5HSM - chain A; structure by X-ray diffraction, 1.90 A resolution.

# Chain A
Molecule: Uncharacterized HTH-type transcriptional regulator Rv2887
Organism: Mycobacterium tuberculosis (strain ATCC 25618 / H37Rv)
Reference sequence: P9WME9 (Y2887_MYCTU); residue numbers follow UniProt; this construct covers 1-139
Amino-acid sequence (160 residues; numbered -20 to 139; the number before each row is that of its first residue; numbers below 1 keep their minus sign (Met-20 is residue -20)):
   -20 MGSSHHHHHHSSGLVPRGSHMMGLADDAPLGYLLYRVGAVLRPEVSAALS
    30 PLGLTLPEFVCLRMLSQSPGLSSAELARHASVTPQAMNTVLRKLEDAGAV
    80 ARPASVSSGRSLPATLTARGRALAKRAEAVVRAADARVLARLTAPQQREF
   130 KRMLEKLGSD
Not modelled in the structure: -20 to 0, 83-89, 139
Construct notes: initiating methionine (-20); expression tag (-19 to 0)
Curated features (UniProtKB/Swiss-Prot):
  - binding site (salicylate): Arg42, Asp114

# In short
UniProt lists salicylate-binding residues Arg42 and Asp114.
Chain A is Uncharacterized HTH-type transcriptional regulator Rv2887 (Mycobacterium tuberculosis (strain ATCC
25618 / H37Rv)); the structure, Crystal structure of mycobacterium tuberculosis marr family protein RV2887,
was determined by X-ray diffraction together with 5X7Z, 5X80 and 5HSO from the same study.
